4Y0S - chain A; structure by X-ray diffraction, 1.90 A resolution.

[Chain A]
Protein: Beta-lactoglobulin
From: Capra hircus
UniProt: P02756 (LACB_CAPHI); residues 1-162 here correspond to UniProt positions 19-180 (UniProt number = residue number + 18)
Amino-acid sequence (162 residues; each row starts with the number of its first residue):
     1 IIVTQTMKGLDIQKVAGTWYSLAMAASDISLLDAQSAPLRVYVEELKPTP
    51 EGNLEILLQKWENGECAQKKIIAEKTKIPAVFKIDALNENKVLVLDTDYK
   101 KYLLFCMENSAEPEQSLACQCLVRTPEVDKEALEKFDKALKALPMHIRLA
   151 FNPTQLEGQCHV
Unresolved in the structure: 110-114
Disulfides: Cys66-Cys160, Cys106-Cys119
Small-molecule neighbours: Pramocaine (PX9): Pro38, Leu39, Val41, Val43, Leu46, Leu54, Ile56, Leu58, Lys60, Glu62, Lys69, Ile71, Ile84, Val92, Val94, Leu103, Phe105, Met107, Leu122

[In short]
Chain A binds Pramocaine.
Chain A is Beta-lactoglobulin (Capra hircus); the structure, Goat beta-lactoglobulin complex with pramocaine
(GLG-PRM), was determined by X-ray diffraction together with 4Y0P, 4Y0Q and 4Y0R from the same study.
